6VJL - chain A; structure by X-ray diffraction, 1.30 A resolution.

== Chain A ==
Molecule: Streptavidin
Source organism: Streptomyces avidinii
UniProtKB: P22629 (SAV_STRAV); residues 1-159 here correspond to UniProt positions 25-183 (UniProt number = residue number + 24)
Amino-acid sequence (160 residues; row label = number of the first residue in the row; numbering starts at 0):
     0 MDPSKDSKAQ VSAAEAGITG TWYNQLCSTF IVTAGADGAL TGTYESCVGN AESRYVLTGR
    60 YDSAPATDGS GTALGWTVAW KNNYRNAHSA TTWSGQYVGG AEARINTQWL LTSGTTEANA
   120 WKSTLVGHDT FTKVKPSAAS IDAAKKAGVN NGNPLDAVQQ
Not modelled in the structure: 0-11, 135-159
Construct notes: initiating methionine (0); engineered mutation Cys-26 (Gly50 in P22629), Cys-46 (Ala70 in P22629)
Swiss-Prot annotation at these positions:
  - motif: Arg-59 to Asp-61 (Cell attachment site)
  - binding site (biotin): Tyr-43, Tyr-54, Trp-92, Trp-108, Trp-120
Cystine bridges: Cys-26/Cys-46
Ligand contacts: biotin (BTN): Asn-23, Ser-27, Tyr-43, Ser-45, Val-47, Gly-48, Asn-49, Ala-50, Trp-79, Ala-86, Ser-88, Thr-90, Trp-92, Trp-108, Leu-110, Trp-120, Asp-128
From the paper describing this entry:
  - mutagenesis - G26C/A46C (21-fold): decreased binding to reduced M112
  - conformationally variable residues (loop rearrangement): Asn-23 to Ser-27
  - binding site for biotin: Asn-23
  - mutagenesis - G26C/A46C: decreased binding to biotin

== Summary ==
Ligands of chain A: biotin. From UniProt: 5 biotin-binding residues. The paper reports a binding site for
biotin at Asn-23; G26C/A46C reduce binding to reduced M112.
Chain A is Streptavidin (Streptomyces avidinii); the structure, Streptavidin mutant M112 (G26C/A46C), was
determined by X-ray diffraction (same publication as 6VJK).
